Entry 7K0J (electron microscopy, 3.10 A resolution); this record covers chains B and C of the 3 polymer chains in the assembly.

[Chain B]
Name: Serine palmitoyltransferase 2
From: Homo sapiens
Notes: EC 2.3.1.50
UniProtKB: O15270 (SPTC2_HUMAN); numbering as in UniProt (aligned over 1-562)
Amino-acid sequence (562 residues; numbered 1 to 562; the number before each row is that of its first residue):
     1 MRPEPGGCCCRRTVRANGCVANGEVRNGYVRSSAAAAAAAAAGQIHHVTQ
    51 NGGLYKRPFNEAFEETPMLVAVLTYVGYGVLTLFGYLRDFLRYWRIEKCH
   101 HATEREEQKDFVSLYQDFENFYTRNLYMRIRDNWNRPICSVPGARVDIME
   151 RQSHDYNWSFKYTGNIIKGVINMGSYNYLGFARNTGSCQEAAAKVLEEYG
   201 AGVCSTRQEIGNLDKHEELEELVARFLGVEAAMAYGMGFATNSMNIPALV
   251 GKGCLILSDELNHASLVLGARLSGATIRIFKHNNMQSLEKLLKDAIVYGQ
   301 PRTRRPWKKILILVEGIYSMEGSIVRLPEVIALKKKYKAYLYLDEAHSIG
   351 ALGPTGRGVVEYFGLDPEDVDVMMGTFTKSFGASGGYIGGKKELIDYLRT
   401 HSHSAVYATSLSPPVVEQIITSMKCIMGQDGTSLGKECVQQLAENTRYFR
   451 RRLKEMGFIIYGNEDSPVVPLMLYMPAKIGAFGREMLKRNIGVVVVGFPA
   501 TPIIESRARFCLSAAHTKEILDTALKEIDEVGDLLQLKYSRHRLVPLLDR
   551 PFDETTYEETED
Disordered / not traced: 1-52, 545-562
Modified residues: Lys379 ((2S)-2-amino-6-[[3-hydroxy-2-methyl-5-(phosphonooxymethyl)pyridin-4-yl]methylideneamino]hexanoic acid; LLP)
UniProt features mapped onto this chain:
  - modified residue: Lys379 (N6-(pyridoxal phosphate)lysine)
  - natural variant: Ala182 (A182P: In HSAN1C), Arg183 (R183W: In HSAN1C), Val359 (V359M: In HSAN1C loss of normal activity as measured by reduced formation of sphinganine), Gly382 (G382V: In HSAN1C), Ile504 (I504F: In HSAN1C loss of normal activity as measured by reduced formation of sphinganine)
  - mutagenesis: Tyr122 (Y122A: Decreased catalytic activity with L-serine and palmitoyl-CoA as substrates. Does not affect the negative regulation by OMRDL3 and ceramides), Leu126 (L126W: Some decrease in catalytic activity with L-serine and palmitoyl-CoA as substrates), Ile130 (I130W: Loss of catalytic activity with L-serine and palmitoyl-CoA as substrates), Trp134 (W134A: Loss of catalytic activity with L-serine and palmitoyl-CoA as substrates), Tyr176 (Y176A: Loss of catalytic activity with L-serine and palmitoyl-CoA as substrates), Ser258 (S258R: Loss of catalytic activity with L-serine and palmitoyl-CoA as substrates), Arg302 (R302A: Reduces the dimerization propensity with SPTLC1; reduces the dimerization propensity with SPTLC1; when associated with A-305. Does not impair enzymatic activity ...), Arg304 (R304A: Reduces the dimerization propensity with SPTLC1; when associated with A-302 and A-304. Does not impair enzymatic activity; when associated with A-302 and A-304), Arg305 (R305A: Reduces the dimerization propensity with SPTLC1; when associated with A-302 and A-304. Does not impair enzymatic activity; when associated with A-302 and A-304), Met320 (M320Q: Decreased catalytic activity with L-serine and palmitoyl-CoA as substrates), Thr378 (T378A: Decreased catalytic activity with L-serine and palmitoyl-CoA as substrates), Lys379 (K379A: Loss of catalytic activity with L-serine and palmitoyl-CoA as substrates), 3 further mutagenesis entries in UniProt
What the authors report for this chain:
  - mutagenesis - R302A/R304A/R305A: unchanged catalytic activity
  - disease-associated variants - I504F (proposed by the authors, not directly observed)

[Chain C]
Name: Serine palmitoyltransferase small subunit A
From: Homo sapiens
UniProtKB: Q969W0 (SPTSA_HUMAN); numbering as in UniProt (aligned over 1-71)
Amino-acid sequence (71 residues; row label = number of the first residue in the row):
     1 MAGMALARAWKQMSWFYYQYLLVTALYMLEPWERTVFNSMLVSIVGMALY
    51 TGYVFMPQHIMAILHYFEIVQ
Disordered / not traced: 1-7, 70-71
UniProt features mapped onto this chain:
  - site: Met28 (Within the serine palmitoyltransferase (SPT) complex, defines the length of the acyl chain-binding pocket, determining the acyl-CoA substrate preference)
  - natural variant: Thr51 (T51I: In SPG90A)
  - mutagenesis: Met28 (M28K: Within the serine palmitoyltransferase (SPT) complex, leads to a strong decrease in SPT catalytic activity with L-serine and palmitoyl-CoA as substrates), His59 (H59L: Impaired down-regulation of SPT complex activity by ORMDL3)

[Chain B / chain C interface]
Residue-residue contacts - 28 pairs, chain B then chain C:
  Leu73(B) - Val23(C)  hydrophobic
  Gly77(B) - Ala25(C)
  Val80(B) - Thr24(C)
  Leu81(B) - Ala25(C)  hydrophobic
  Leu81(B) - Met28(C)  hydrophobic
  Leu81(B) - Leu29(C)  hydrophobic
  Phe84(B) - Leu29(C)  hydrophobic
  Phe84(B) - Glu33(C)
  Phe84(B) - Phe37(C)  hydrophobic
  Arg88(B) - Glu30(C)  salt bridge
  Arg88(B) - Trp32(C)
  Arg88(B) - Glu33(C)  salt bridge
  Leu91(B) - Trp32(C)  hydrophobic
  Leu126(B) - Met28(C)
  Arg129(B) - Met28(C)
  Arg129(B) - Leu29(C)
  Arg129(B) - Glu33(C)  salt bridge
  Ile130(B) - Met28(C)  hydrophobic
  Tyr156(B) - Pro31(C)
  Pro476(B) - Met28(C)
  Ala477(B) - Leu22(C)
  Ala481(B) - Leu22(C)  hydrophobic
  Arg484(B) - Tyr27(C)
  Glu485(B) - Tyr18(C)
  Leu534(B) - Trp15(C)
  Leu534(B) - Gln19(C)  hydrogen bond (backbone-side chain)
  Gln536(B) - Trp15(C)
  Gln536(B) - Gln19(C)
Other interface residues (no listed pair), chain B (22 interface residues in all): Leu87, Met475, Lys478, Leu535
Other interface residues (no listed pair), chain C (16 interface residues in all): Val36
Interface features reported in the paper:
  - interface residues, chain C: Met28(C)

[Summary]
22 residues of chain B and 16 residues of chain C are in contact; the contacts include 1 hydrogen bond and 3
salt bridges. Polar contacts include Arg88(B)-Glu30(C), Arg88(B)-Glu33(C) and Arg129(B)-Glu33(C). The paper
reports that R302A/R304A/R305A of chain B leave catalytic activity unchanged; the interface residue Met28(C).
Here chain B is Serine palmitoyltransferase 2 and chain C is Serine palmitoyltransferase small subunit A, both
from Homo sapiens. Entry 7K0J (Human serine palmitoyltransferase complex SPTLC1/SPLTC2/ssSPTa protomer) was
determined by electron microscopy (same publication as 7K0I, 7K0K, 7K0L, 7K0M, 7K0N, 7K0O, 7K0P and 7K0Q).
